Entry 2UV4 (X-ray diffraction, 1.33 A resolution); this record covers chain A.

[Chain A]
Molecule: 5'-amp-activated protein kinase subunit gamma-1
From: Homo sapiens
Notes: fragment: cbs 3 and 4 fragment, residues 182-325
UniProt: P54619 (AAKG1_HUMAN); residue numbers follow UniProt; this construct covers 182-325
Chain sequence (152 residues; numbered -8 to 325; 182 numbers in that range are skipped by the numbering (no residue carries them; nothing is unmodelled there); the number before each row is that of its first residue; numbers below 1 keep their minus sign (Met-8 is residue -8)):
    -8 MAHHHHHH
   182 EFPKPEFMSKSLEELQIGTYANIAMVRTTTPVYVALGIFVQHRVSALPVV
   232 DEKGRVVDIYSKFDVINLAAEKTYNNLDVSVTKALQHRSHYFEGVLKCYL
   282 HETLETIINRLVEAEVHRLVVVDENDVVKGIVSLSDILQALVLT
Disordered / not traced: -8 to -2, 325
Small-molecule neighbours: adenosine monophosphate (AMP): Thr200, Asn203, Ile204, Ala205, Val225, Ser226, Ala227, Leu228, Pro229, Lys243, Ile312, Ser314, Ser316, Asp317
UniProt features mapped onto this chain:
  - binding site (AMP): Thr200, Ala205, Ser226, Ala227, Ser242 to Asp245, Arg269, Leu277, His298, Arg299, Ser314 to Asp317
  - binding site (ADP): Ser242 to Asp245, Arg269, Leu277, His298, Arg299
  - binding site (ATP): Ser242 to Asp245, Arg269, Leu277, His298, Arg299
  - modified residue: Ser261 (Phosphoserine), Thr263 (Phosphothreonine), Ser270 (Phosphoserine)
  - mutagenesis: Asp245 (D245A: Reduced AMP-activation of phosphorylation of PRKAA1 or PRKAA2. Reduced ADP activation of phosphorylation of PRKAA1 or PRKAA2), Asp317 (D317A: Reduced AMP-activation of phosphorylation of PRKAA1 or PRKAA2. Does not affect ADP activation of phosphorylation of PRKAA1 or PRKAA2)

[In short]
Chain A binds adenosine monophosphate. UniProt lists 16 AMP-binding residues, 8 ADP-binding residues, 8
ATP-binding residues and 2 mutagenesis sites.
Chain A is 5'-amp-activated protein kinase subunit gamma-1 (Homo sapiens); the structure, Crystal Structure of
a CBS domain pair from the regulatory gamma1 subunit of human AMPK in ..., was determined by X-ray
diffraction, deposited together with 2UV5, 2UV6 and 2UV7.
